6J2C - chains H and I of the 47 polymer chains in the assembly; structure by electron microscopy, 7.00 A resolution (low resolution: residue-level contacts below are approximate; hydrogen-bond / salt-bridge calls are withheld).

[Chain H]
Name: 26S protease regulatory subunit 7 homolog
From: Saccharomyces cerevisiae S288c
Reference sequence: P33299 (PRS7_YEAST); residue numbers follow UniProt; this construct covers 1-467
Sequence (467 residues; row label = number of the first residue in the row):
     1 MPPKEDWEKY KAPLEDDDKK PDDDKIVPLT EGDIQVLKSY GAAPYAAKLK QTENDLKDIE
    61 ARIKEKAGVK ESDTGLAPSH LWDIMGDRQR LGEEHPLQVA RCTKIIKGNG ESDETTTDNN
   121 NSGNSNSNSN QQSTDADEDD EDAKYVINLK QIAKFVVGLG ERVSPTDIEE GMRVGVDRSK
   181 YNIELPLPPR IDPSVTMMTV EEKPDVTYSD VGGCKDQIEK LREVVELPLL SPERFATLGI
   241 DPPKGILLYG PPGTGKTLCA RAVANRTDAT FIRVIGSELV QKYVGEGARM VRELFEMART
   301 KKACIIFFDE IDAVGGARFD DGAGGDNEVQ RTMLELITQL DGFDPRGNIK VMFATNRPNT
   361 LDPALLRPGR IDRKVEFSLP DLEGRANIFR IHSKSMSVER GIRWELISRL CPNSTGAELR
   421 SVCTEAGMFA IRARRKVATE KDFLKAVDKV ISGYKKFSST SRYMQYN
Unresolved in the structure: 1-48, 78-94, 109-140, 457-467
UniProt features mapped onto this chain:
  - binding site (ATP): Gly-250 to Thr-257
  - modified residue (Phosphoserine): Ser-164, Ser-231

[Chain I]
Name: 26S protease regulatory subunit 4 homolog
From: Saccharomyces cerevisiae S288c
Reference sequence: P40327 (PRS4_YEAST); numbering as in UniProt (aligned over 1-437)
Sequence (437 residues; numbered 1 to 437; the number before each row is that of its first residue):
     1 MGQGVSSGQD KKKKKGSNQK PKYEPPVQSK FGRKKRKGGP ATAEKLPNIY PSTRCKLKLL
    61 RMERIKDHLL LEEEFVSNSE ILKPFEKKQE EEKKQLEEIR GNPLSIGTLE EIIDDDHAIV
   121 TSPTMPDYYV SILSFVDKEL LEPGCSVLLH HKTMSIVGVL QDDADPMVSV MKMDKSPTES
   181 YSDIGGLESQ IQEIKESVEL PLTHPELYEE MGIKPPKGVI LYGAPGTGKT LLAKAVANQT
   241 SATFLRIVGS ELIQKYLGDG PRLCRQIFKV AGENAPSIVF IDEIDAIGTK RYDSNSGGER
   301 EIQRTMLELL NQLDGFDDRG DVKVIMATNK IETLDPALIR PGRIDRKILF ENPDLSTKKK
   361 ILGIHTSKMN LSEDVNLETL VTTKDDLSGA DIQAMCTEAG LLALRERRMQ VTAEDFKQAK
   421 ERVMKNKVEE NLEGLYL
Unresolved in the structure: 1-74
UniProt features mapped onto this chain:
  - binding site (ATP): Gly-223 to Thr-230
  - lipidation: Gly-2 (N-myristoyl glycine)
  - cross-link (Glycyl lysine isopeptide (Lys-Gly)): Lys-234 (interchain with G-Cter in ubiquitin), Lys-255 (interchain with G-Cter in ubiquitin), Lys-290 (interchain with G-Cter in ubiquitin)
  - mutagenesis: Lys-229 (K229Q: 73% loss of ATPase activity)

[How chain H and chain I interact]
Contacting residue pairs - 81 pairs, chain H then chain I:
  Lys-57(H) / Gln-95(I)
  Lys-57(H) / Leu-96(I)
  Lys-57(H) / Ile-99(I)
  Lys-57(H) / Arg-100(I)
  Lys-57(H) / Leu-133(I)
  Ala-61(H) / Leu-133(I)
  Arg-62(H) / Ile-99(I)
  Lys-64(H) / Asp-116(I)
  Lys-64(H) / Ser-131(I)
  Glu-65(H) / Ile-99(I)
  Glu-65(H) / Arg-100(I)
  Gly-68(H) / Tyr-129(I)
  Gly-68(H) / Val-130(I)
  Val-69(H) / Val-130(I)
  Val-69(H) / Thr-153(I)
  Ser-72(H) / Tyr-129(I)
  His-95(H) / Tyr-129(I)
  Pro-96(H) / Glu-111(I)
  Pro-96(H) / Ile-113(I)
  Pro-96(H) / Ile-119(I)
  Pro-96(H) / Tyr-129(I)
  Gln-98(H) / Glu-110(I)
  Gln-98(H) / Ile-119(I)
  Gln-98(H) / Asp-127(I)
  Val-99(H) / Asp-127(I)
  Val-99(H) / Tyr-128(I)
  Arg-173(H) / Tyr-128(I)
  Arg-173(H) / Tyr-129(I)
  Ile-191(H) / Glu-111(I)
  Pro-193(H) / Glu-111(I)
  Pro-252(H) / Asp-335(I)
  Pro-252(H) / Pro-336(I)
  Pro-252(H) / Ala-337(I)
  Gly-253(H) / Ala-337(I)
  Ser-277(H) / Glu-308(I)
  Glu-278(H) / Arg-265(I)
  Val-280(H) / Leu-257(I)
  Val-280(H) / Arg-304(I)
  Gln-281(H) / Leu-257(I)
  Gln-281(H) / Gly-258(I)
  Lys-282(H) / Tyr-256(I)
  Glu-310(H) / Leu-307(I)
  Asp-312(H) / Arg-304(I)
  Ala-313(H) / Arg-304(I)
  Arg-318(H) / Arg-304(I)
  Phe-319(H) / Arg-300(I)
  Asp-320(H) / Leu-257(I)
  Ser-395(H) / Gly-212(I)
  Met-396(H) / Met-211(I)
  Met-396(H) / Gly-212(I)
  Met-396(H) / Ile-213(I)
  Ser-397(H) / Glu-210(I)
  Ser-397(H) / Met-211(I)
  Ala-417(H) / Arg-340(I)
  Ala-417(H) / Pro-341(I)
  Glu-418(H) / Pro-341(I)
  Arg-420(H) / Arg-340(I)
  Ser-421(H) / Pro-341(I)
  Ser-421(H) / Gly-342(I)
  Ser-421(H) / Asp-345(I)
  Cys-423(H) / Ile-213(I)
  Thr-424(H) / Ile-213(I)
  Thr-424(H) / Gly-342(I)
  Thr-424(H) / Asp-345(I)
  Glu-425(H) / Asp-345(I)
  Gly-427(H) / Met-211(I)
  Gly-427(H) / Ile-213(I)
  Met-428(H) / Ser-197(I)
  Met-428(H) / Asp-345(I)
  Met-428(H) / Arg-346(I)
  Ala-430(H) / Met-211(I)
  Ile-431(H) / Leu-200(I)
  Ile-431(H) / Leu-207(I)
  Ile-431(H) / Tyr-208(I)
  Arg-432(H) / Glu-196(I)
  Arg-435(H) / Met-211(I)
  Lys-436(H) / Glu-210(I)
  Lys-436(H) / Met-211(I)
  Val-437(H) / Met-211(I)
  Lys-449(H) / Asp-345(I)
  Tyr-454(H) / Pro-341(I)
Also at the interface, not in a pair above, chain H (56 interface residues in all): Asp-58, Asp-73, Ala-77, Leu-97, Asp-210, Ile-275, Asn-356, Ala-438
Also at the interface, not in a pair above, chain I (49 interface residues in all): Asp-115, His-117, Pro-143, Lys-214, Pro-216, Pro-261, Leu-310, Asn-311

[Overview]
The interface between chain H and chain I involves 56 residues on one side and 49 on the other. Curated
annotation (UniProt) lists 8 ATP-binding residues and one mutagenesis site on chain I; 8 ATP-binding residues
on chain H.
Chain H is 26S protease regulatory subunit 7 homolog and chain I is 26S protease regulatory subunit 4 homolog,
both from Saccharomyces cerevisiae S288c; the structure, Yeast proteasome in translocation competent state
(C3-a), was determined by electron microscopy, deposited together with 6J2N, 6J30, 6J2Q and 6J2X.
